PDB entry 1C8T | X-ray diffraction, 2.60 A resolution | chains A and B

[Chain A (and B)]
Molecule: Stromelysin-1
From: Homo sapiens
Notes: EC 3.4.24.17; fragment: catalytic domain; chain B of this document is another copy of the same molecule, construct and numbering; everything in this record applies to it too
UniProtKB: P08254 (MMP3_HUMAN); residues 86-252 here correspond to UniProt positions 103-269 (UniProt number = residue number + 17)
Chain sequence (167 residues; each row starts with the number of its first residue):
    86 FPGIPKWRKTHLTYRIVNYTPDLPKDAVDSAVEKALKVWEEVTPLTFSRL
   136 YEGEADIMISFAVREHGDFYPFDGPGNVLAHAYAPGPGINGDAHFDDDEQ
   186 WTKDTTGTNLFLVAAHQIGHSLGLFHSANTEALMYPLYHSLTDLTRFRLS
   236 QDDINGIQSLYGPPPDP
Differences from the reference sequence: engineered mutation Gln202 (Glu219 in P08254); conflict Pro252 (Ser269 in P08254)
Curated features (UniProtKB/Swiss-Prot):
  - binding site (Ca(2+)): Asp107, Asp141, Asp158, Gly159, Gly161, Val163, Gly173, Asn175, Asp177, Asp181, Asp182, Glu184
  - binding site (Zn(2+)): His151, Asp153, His166, His179, His201, His205, His211
Ion coordination: Ca2+ site 1: Asp107, Asp182, Glu184; Ca2+ site 2: Asp141, Gly173, Asn175, Asp177; Zn2+ site 1: His151, Asp153, His166, His179; Ca2+ site 3: Asp158, Gly159, Gly161, Val163, Asp181, Glu184; Zn2+ site 2: His201, His205, His211 (together with RO-26-2812)
Residues lining bound ligands: RO-26-2812 (TR1; 2-(2-{2-[(biphenyl-4-ylmethyl)-amino]-3-mercapto-pentanoylamino}-acetylamino)-3-methyl-butyric acid methyl ester): Gly161, Asn162, Val163, Leu164, Ala165, His166, Leu197, Val198, His201, Gln202, His205, His211, Ala217, Leu218, Tyr220, Pro221, Leu222, Tyr223, His224

[How chain A and chain B interact]
Pairs across the interface - 28 pairs, chain A then chain B:
  Phe86(A) with Ala167(B); Tyr168(B), hydrophobic; Ala169(B); His205(B); Leu209(B); Phe210(B), hydrophobic
  Pro87(A) with His166(B)
  Gly88(A) with Tyr155(B)
  Ile89(A) with Tyr155(B)
  Pro90(A) with Tyr155(B)
  Lys91(A) with Phe154(B)
  Arg93(A) with Phe154(B), hydrogen bond (side chain-backbone); Pro156(B)
  Phe154(A) with Lys91(B); Arg93(B), hydrogen bond (backbone-side chain); Gly171(B); Pro172(B)
  Tyr155(A) with Pro87(B); Gly88(B); Pro90(B)
  Ala165(A) with Pro87(B)
  His166(A) with Pro87(B)
  Pro170(A) with Phe154(B)
  Gly171(A) with Phe154(B)
  Pro172(A) with Phe154(B)
  His205(A) with Phe86(B)
  Phe210(A) with Phe86(B), hydrophobic
  His211(A) with Phe86(B)
Interface residues without a listed pair, chain A (22 interface residues in all): Trp92, Pro156, Val163, Ala167, Leu209
Interface residues without a listed pair, chain B (21 interface residues in all): Ile89, Ala165, Pro170

[Summary]
22 residues of chain A face 21 of chain B across their interface; the contacts include 2 hydrogen bonds. The
hydrogen-bonded pair is Arg93(A)-Phe154(B). Bound to chain A: RO-26-2812. Curated annotation (UniProt) lists
12 Ca2+-binding residues and 7 Zn2+-binding residues on chain A.
Chain A and chain B are both Stromelysin-1 (Homo sapiens); the structure, Human stromelysin-1 (E202Q)
catalytic domain complexed with ro-26-2812, was determined by X-ray diffraction, deposited together with 1C3I.
